4FAA - chains A and B of the 3 polymer chains in the assembly; structure by X-ray diffraction, 2.80 A resolution.

Chain A:
Name: Cytochrome c oxidase subunit 1
Organism: Thermus thermophilus HB8
Notes: EC 1.9.3.1
Reference sequence: Q5SJ79 (COX1_THET8); numbering as in UniProt (aligned over 2-562)
Chain sequence (568 residues; each row starts with the number of its first residue; numbers below 1 keep their minus sign (Met-5 is residue -5)):
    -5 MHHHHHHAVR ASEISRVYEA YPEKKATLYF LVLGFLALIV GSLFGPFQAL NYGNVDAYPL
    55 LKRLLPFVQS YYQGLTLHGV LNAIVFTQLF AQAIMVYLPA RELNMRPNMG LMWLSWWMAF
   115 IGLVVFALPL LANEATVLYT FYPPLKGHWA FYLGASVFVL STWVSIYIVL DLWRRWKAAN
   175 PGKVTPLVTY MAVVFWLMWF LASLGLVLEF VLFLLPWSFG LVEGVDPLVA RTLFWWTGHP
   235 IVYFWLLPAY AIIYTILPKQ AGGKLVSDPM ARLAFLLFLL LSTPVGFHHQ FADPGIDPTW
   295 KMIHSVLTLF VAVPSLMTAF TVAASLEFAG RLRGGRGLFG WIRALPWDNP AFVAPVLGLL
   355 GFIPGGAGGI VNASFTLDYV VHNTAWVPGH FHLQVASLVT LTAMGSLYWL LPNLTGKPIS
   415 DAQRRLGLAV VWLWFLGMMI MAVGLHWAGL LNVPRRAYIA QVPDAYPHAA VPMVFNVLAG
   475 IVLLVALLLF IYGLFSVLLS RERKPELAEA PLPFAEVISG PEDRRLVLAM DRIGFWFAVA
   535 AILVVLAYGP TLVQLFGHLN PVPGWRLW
Disordered / not traced: -5 to 12, 492-504, 515-516
Construct notes: expression tag (-5 to 1); engineered mutation Phe120 (Ala in Q5SJ79), Phe204 (Ala in Q5SJ79)
Metal / ion sites: heme Fe: His72, His386; Cu ion: His233, His282, His283 (together with hydrogen peroxide); heme-as Fe: His384 (together with hydrogen peroxide)
Ligand contacts:
  - heme-as (HAS): Tyr133, Tyr136, Trp229, His233, Val236, Tyr237, Trp239, Leu240, Tyr244, His282, His283, Thr302, Ala306, Ser309, Leu310, Thr312, Ala313, Val316, Ala317, Leu320, Trp335, Ile336, Val350, Leu353, Leu354, Phe356, Ile357, Gly360, Gly363, Ile364, Asn366, Ala367, Asp372, His376, Asn377, Val381, His384, Phe385, Gln388, Val389, Val393, Arg449, Arg450
  - heme (HEM): Leu32, Ser36, Gly39, Pro40, Gln42, Ala43, Tyr46, Tyr65, Leu69, His72, Gly73, Asn76, Ala77, Thr81, Leu132, Tyr133, Pro382, Phe385, His386, Val389, Ala390, Thr394, Trp428, Met432, Met435, Arg449, Arg450, Ala451, Leu477
  - hydrogen peroxide (PEO): Gly232, His233, Val236, His282, His283
UniProt features mapped onto this chain:
  - binding site (Fe(II)-heme a): His72, His386
  - binding site (Cu cation): His233, Tyr237, His282, His283
  - binding site (heme a3): His384
  - cross-link: His233 to Tyr237 (1'-histidyl-3'-tyrosine (His-Tyr))

Chain B:
Name: Cytochrome c oxidase subunit 2
Organism: Thermus thermophilus HB8
Notes: EC 1.9.3.1
Reference sequence: Q5SJ80 (COX2_THET8); residue numbers follow UniProt; this construct covers 1-168
Chain sequence (168 residues; row label = number of the first residue in the row):
     1 MVDEHKAHKA ILAYEKGWLA FSLAMLFVFI ALIAYTLATH TAGVIPAGKL ERVDPTTVRQ
    61 EGPWADPAQA VVQTGPNQYT VYVLAFAFGY QPNPIEVPQG AEIVFKITSP DVIHGFHVEG
   121 TNINVEVLPG EVSTVRYTFK RPGEYRIICN QYCGLGHQNM FGTIVVKE
Disordered / not traced: 1-2
Metal / ion sites: dinuclear copper ion: His114, Cys149, Cys153, His157, Met160
UniProt features mapped onto this chain:
  - binding site (Cu cation): His114, Cys149, Cys153, His157

Chain A / chain B interface:
Residue-residue contacts (125):
  Ser64(A) - Leu155(B)
  Tyr66(A) - Tyr152(B)  hydrophobic
  Tyr66(A) - Leu155(B)  hydrophobic
  Tyr66(A) - His157(B)
  Tyr66(A) - Gln158(B)  hydrogen bond
  Thr130(A) - Tyr152(B)  hydrogen bond (backbone-side chain)
  Leu132(A) - Tyr152(B)  hydrophobic
  Tyr136(A) - Gln151(B)
  Pro137(A) - Ile113(B)
  Pro138(A) - Asp111(B)
  Pro138(A) - Val112(B)
  Pro138(A) - Ile113(B)
  Pro138(A) - Pro129(B)  hydrophobic
  Leu139(A) - Val112(B)  hydrophobic
  Leu139(A) - Tyr152(B)  hydrophobic
  Asp220(A) - Arg52(B)  salt bridge
  Pro221(A) - Pro129(B)
  Leu222(A) - Leu50(B)  hydrophobic
  Leu222(A) - Leu128(B)  hydrophobic
  Arg225(A) - Ile113(B)
  Arg225(A) - Glu126(B)  salt bridge
  Arg225(A) - Gln151(B)
  Lys258(A) - Glu4(B)  salt bridge
  Val260(A) - His8(B)  hydrogen bond (backbone-side chain)
  Val260(A) - Ile11(B)  hydrophobic
  Ser261(A) - Leu12(B)
  Met264(A) - Glu15(B)
  Met264(A) - Leu19(B)  hydrophobic
  Phe285(A) - Pro46(B)
  Ala286(A) - Pro46(B)
  Ala286(A) - Asn124(B)
  Ala286(A) - Val125(B)
  Ala286(A) - Glu126(B)  hydrogen bond (backbone-backbone)
  Asp287(A) - Pro46(B)
  Asp287(A) - Glu126(B)
  Pro288(A) - Glu126(B)
  Pro288(A) - Leu128(B)  hydrophobic
  Pro288(A) - Glu131(B)
  Pro288(A) - Ser133(B)
  Gly289(A) - Ala47(B)
  Gly289(A) - Gly48(B)
  Gly289(A) - Lys49(B)
  Gly289(A) - Leu50(B)
  Ile290(A) - Gly48(B)
  Asp291(A) - Gly48(B)
  Pro292(A) - Pro46(B)
  Pro292(A) - Gly48(B)
  Met296(A) - Ile30(B)  hydrophobic
  Met296(A) - Ile33(B)  hydrophobic
  Met296(A) - Leu37(B)  hydrophobic
  Leu303(A) - Leu26(B)
  Leu303(A) - Ile30(B)  hydrophobic
  Leu303(A) - Ile33(B)  hydrophobic
  Phe304(A) - Phe27(B)  hydrophobic
  Val307(A) - Leu26(B)  hydrophobic
  Leu310(A) - Trp18(B)  hydrogen bond (backbone-side chain)
  Leu310(A) - Ser22(B)
  Leu310(A) - Leu26(B)  hydrophobic
  Met311(A) - Glu15(B)
  Met311(A) - Leu19(B)  hydrophobic
  Phe314(A) - Ile11(B)
  Phe314(A) - Tyr14(B)
  Phe314(A) - Glu15(B)
  Phe314(A) - Trp18(B)
  Thr315(A) - Glu15(B)  hydrogen bond
  Ala318(A) - Ile11(B)  hydrophobic
  Phe322(A) - Glu4(B)
  Ser368(A) - Ile33(B)
  Phe369(A) - Ile33(B)  hydrophobic
  Phe369(A) - Leu37(B)  hydrophobic
  Phe369(A) - Ile45(B)  hydrophobic
  Thr370(A) - Thr36(B)  hydrogen bond
  Thr370(A) - Leu37(B)
  Thr370(A) - Ile45(B)
  Tyr373(A) - Val44(B)  hydrophobic
  Tyr373(A) - Ile45(B)
  Tyr373(A) - Pro46(B)
  Tyr373(A) - Asn122(B)
  Tyr373(A) - Asn124(B)  hydrogen bond (backbone-side chain)
  Val374(A) - Asn122(B)
  His376(A) - Asn124(B)  hydrogen bond (backbone-side chain)
  His376(A) - Glu126(B)  salt bridge
  His376(A) - Asn150(B)  hydrogen bond (backbone-side chain)
  Asn377(A) - Glu126(B)  hydrogen bond
  Asn377(A) - Asn150(B)  hydrogen bond (side chain-backbone)
  Asn377(A) - Gln151(B)
  Thr378(A) - His117(B)
  Leu445(A) - Glu119(B)
  Asn446(A) - His117(B)  hydrogen bond
  Asn446(A) - Glu119(B)
  Asn446(A) - Gly120(B)
  Asn446(A) - Ile148(B)
  Pro448(A) - Ile148(B)  hydrophobic
  Pro448(A) - Asn150(B)
  Arg449(A) - His157(B)  hydrogen bond (backbone-side chain)
  Arg450(A) - Gln151(B)  hydrogen bond
  Arg450(A) - His157(B)  hydrogen bond (backbone-side chain)
  Ala451(A) - His157(B)
  Tyr452(A) - Gln158(B)
  Val456(A) - Gln158(B)
  Val456(A) - Asn159(B)
  Ala459(A) - Arg146(B)  hydrogen bond (backbone-side chain)
  Tyr460(A) - Arg146(B)
  Tyr460(A) - Ile148(B)  hydrophobic
  Tyr460(A) - Phe161(B)
  Ile512(A) - Glu4(B)
  Ile512(A) - His8(B)
  Ser513(A) - Glu4(B)  hydrogen bond
  Ser513(A) - His5(B)
  Gly514(A) - His8(B)
  His552(A) - Leu50(B)
  His552(A) - Arg52(B)  hydrogen bond (backbone-side chain)
  Asn554(A) - Arg52(B)
  Asn554(A) - Val53(B)  hydrogen bond (side chain-backbone)
  Asn554(A) - Gly130(B)  hydrogen bond (side chain-backbone)
  Val556(A) - Pro55(B)  hydrophobic
  Val556(A) - Pro129(B)
  Trp559(A) - Pro110(B)
  Trp559(A) - Asp111(B)
  Trp559(A) - Val112(B)  hydrophobic
  Leu561(A) - Val112(B)  hydrophobic
  Leu561(A) - Cys153(B)
  Leu561(A) - Gly154(B)
  Leu561(A) - Leu155(B)  hydrogen bond (backbone-backbone)
  Trp562(A) - Leu155(B)  hydrophobic
Interface residues without a listed pair, chain A (73 interface residues in all): Val131, Lys295, Ser299, Val300, Ile364, Asp372, Ile453, Gln455, Gln548, Leu549, Leu553, Pro557
Interface residues without a listed pair, chain B (64 interface residues in all): Ala7, Leu23, Phe29, Ala34, Thr56, Arg59, Ala87, Phe88, Val132, Cys149

Summary:
73 residues of chain A and 64 residues of chain B are in contact, with 22 hydrogen bonds and 4 salt bridges.
Polar pairs include Asp220(A)-Arg52(B), Arg225(A)-Glu126(B) and Lys258(A)-Glu4(B). Bound to chain A: heme,
heme-as and hydrogen peroxide.
Chain A is Cytochrome c oxidase subunit 1 and chain B is Cytochrome c oxidase subunit 2, both from Thermus
thermophilus HB8; the structure, Structure of Recombinant Cytochrome ba3 Oxidase mutant A120F+A204F from
Thermus thermophilus, was determined by X-ray diffraction.
